PDB entry 1AR9 | X-ray diffraction, 2.90 A resolution | chains 2 and 4 of the 5 polymer chains in the assembly

# Chain 2
Name: P1/mahoney poliovirus
Source organism: Human poliovirus 1
Notes: fragment: virus protomer
UniProtKB: P03300 (POLH_POL1M); residues 1-272 here correspond to UniProt positions 69-340 (UniProt number = residue number + 68)
Amino-acid sequence (272 residues; numbered 1 to 272; the number before each row is that of its first residue):
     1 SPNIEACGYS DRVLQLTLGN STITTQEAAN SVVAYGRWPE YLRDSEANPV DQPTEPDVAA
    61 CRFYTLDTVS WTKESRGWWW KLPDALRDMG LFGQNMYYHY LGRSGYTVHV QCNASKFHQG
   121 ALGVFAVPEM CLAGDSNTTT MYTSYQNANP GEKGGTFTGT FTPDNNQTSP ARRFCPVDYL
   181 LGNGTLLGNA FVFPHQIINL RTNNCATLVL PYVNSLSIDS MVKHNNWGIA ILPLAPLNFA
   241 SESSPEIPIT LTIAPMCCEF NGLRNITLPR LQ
Unresolved in the structure: 1-4
Differences from the reference sequence: engineered mutation Tyr142 (His210 in P03300)

# Chain 4
Name: P1/mahoney poliovirus
Source organism: Human poliovirus 1
Notes: fragment: virus protomer; engineered mutation(s): CHAIN 2, H142Y
UniProtKB: P03299 (POLG_POL1M); residues 2-69 here correspond to UniProt positions 1-68 (UniProt number = residue number - 1)
Amino-acid sequence (68 residues; numbered 2 to 69; the number before each row is that of its first residue):
     2 GAQVSSQKVG AHENSNRAYG GSTINYTTIN YYRDSASNAA SKQDFSQDPS KFTEPIKDVL
    62 IKTAPMLN
Unresolved in the structure: 15-22

# How chain 2 and chain 4 interact
Residue-residue contacts - 18 pairs, chain 2 then chain 4:
  Ser10(2) - Asn69(4)  hydrogen bond (side chain-backbone)
  Asp11(2) - Asp59(4)
  Asp11(2) - Met67(4)
  Asp11(2) - Asn69(4)  hydrogen bond (backbone-backbone)
  Arg12(2) - Leu68(4)
  Arg12(2) - Asn69(4)
  Ala29(2) - Leu68(4)  hydrophobic
  Asn30(2) - Ile57(4)
  Asn30(2) - Lys58(4)
  Asn30(2) - Asp59(4)  hydrogen bond (side chain-backbone)
  Ser31(2) - Ile57(4)
  Ser31(2) - Lys58(4)  hydrogen bond (backbone-backbone)
  Val32(2) - Pro56(4)
  Val33(2) - Pro56(4)  hydrogen bond (backbone-backbone)
  Tyr35(2) - Lys52(4)
  Tyr35(2) - Phe53(4)  hydrophobic
  Trp38(2) - Lys58(4)
  Thr202(2) - Leu68(4)
Other interface residues (no listed pair), chain 2 (13 interface residues in all): Ala28, Gly36

# Overview
13 residues of chain 2 face 9 of chain 4 across their interface; the contacts include 5 hydrogen bonds. Polar
pairs include Ser10(2)-Asn69(4), Asp11(2)-Asn69(4) and Asn30(2)-Asp59(4).
Here chain 2 is P1/mahoney poliovirus and chain 4 is P1/mahoney poliovirus, both from Human poliovirus 1.
Entry 1AR9 (P1/mahoney poliovirus, single site mutant H2142Y) was determined by X-ray diffraction together
with 1AR6, 1AR7, 1AR8, 1ASJ and 1AL2 from the same study.
